Entry 7WRV (electron microscopy, 2.47 A resolution); this record covers chains C and U of the 3 polymer chains in the assembly.

[Chain C]
Molecule: Spike glycoprotein
Organism: Severe acute respiratory syndrome coronavirus 2
UniProtKB: P0DTC2 (SPIKE_SARS2); aligned to UniProt positions 1-1205 over residues 4-1208 (the alignment contains insertions or deletions, so no single offset holds)
Chain sequence (1205 residues; row label = number of the first residue in the row):
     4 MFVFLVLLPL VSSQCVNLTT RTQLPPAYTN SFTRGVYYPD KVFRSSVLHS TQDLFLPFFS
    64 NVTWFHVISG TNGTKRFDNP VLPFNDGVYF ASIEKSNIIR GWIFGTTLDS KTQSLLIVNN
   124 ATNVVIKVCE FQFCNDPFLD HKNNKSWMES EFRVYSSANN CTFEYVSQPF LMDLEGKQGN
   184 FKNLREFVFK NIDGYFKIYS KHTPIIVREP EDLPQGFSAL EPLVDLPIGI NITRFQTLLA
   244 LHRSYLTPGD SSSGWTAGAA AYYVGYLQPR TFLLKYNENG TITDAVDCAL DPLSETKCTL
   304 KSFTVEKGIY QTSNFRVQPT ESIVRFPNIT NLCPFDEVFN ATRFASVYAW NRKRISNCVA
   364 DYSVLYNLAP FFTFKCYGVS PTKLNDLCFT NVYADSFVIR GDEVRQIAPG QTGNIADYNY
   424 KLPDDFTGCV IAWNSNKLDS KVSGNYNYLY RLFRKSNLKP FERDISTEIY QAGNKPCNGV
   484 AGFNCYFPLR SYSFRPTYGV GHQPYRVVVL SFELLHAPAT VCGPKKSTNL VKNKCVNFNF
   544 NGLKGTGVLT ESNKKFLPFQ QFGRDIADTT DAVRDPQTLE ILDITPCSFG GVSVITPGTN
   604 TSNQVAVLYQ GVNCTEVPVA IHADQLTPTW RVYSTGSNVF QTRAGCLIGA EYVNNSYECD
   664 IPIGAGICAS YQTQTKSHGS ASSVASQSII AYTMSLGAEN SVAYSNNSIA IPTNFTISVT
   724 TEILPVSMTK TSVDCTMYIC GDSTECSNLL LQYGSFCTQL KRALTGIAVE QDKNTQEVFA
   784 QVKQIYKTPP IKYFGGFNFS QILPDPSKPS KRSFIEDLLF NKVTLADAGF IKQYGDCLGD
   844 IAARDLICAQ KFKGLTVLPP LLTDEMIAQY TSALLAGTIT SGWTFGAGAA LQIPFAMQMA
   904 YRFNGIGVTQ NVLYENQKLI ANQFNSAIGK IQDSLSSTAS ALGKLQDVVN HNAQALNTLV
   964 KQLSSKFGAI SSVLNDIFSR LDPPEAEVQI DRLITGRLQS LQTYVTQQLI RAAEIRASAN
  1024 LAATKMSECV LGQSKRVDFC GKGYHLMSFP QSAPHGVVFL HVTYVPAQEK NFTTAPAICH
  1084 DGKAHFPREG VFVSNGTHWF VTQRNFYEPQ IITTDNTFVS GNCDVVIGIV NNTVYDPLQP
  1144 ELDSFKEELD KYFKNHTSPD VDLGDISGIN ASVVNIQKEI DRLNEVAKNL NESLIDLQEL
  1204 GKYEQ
Unresolved in the structure: 4-330, 530-1208
Disulfides: Cys336-Cys361, Cys379-Cys432, Cys391-Cys525, Cys480-Cys488
Construct notes: variant Val70 (Ala67 in P0DTC2), Ile96 (Thr95 in P0DTC2), Asp143 (Gly142 in P0DTC2), Ile209 (Leu212 in P0DTC2), Asp339 (Gly in P0DTC2), Leu371 (Ser in P0DTC2), Pro373 (Ser in P0DTC2), Phe375 (Ser in P0DTC2), Asn417 (Lys in P0DTC2), Lys440 (Asn in P0DTC2), Ser446 (Gly in P0DTC2), Asn477 (Ser in P0DTC2), Lys478 (Thr in P0DTC2), Ala484 (Glu in P0DTC2), Arg493 (Gln in P0DTC2), Ser496 (Gly in P0DTC2), Arg498 (Gln in P0DTC2), Tyr501 (Asn in P0DTC2), His505 (Tyr in P0DTC2), Lys547 (Thr in P0DTC2), Gly614 (Asp in P0DTC2), Tyr655 (His in P0DTC2), Lys679 (Asn in P0DTC2), His681 (Pro in P0DTC2), Lys764 (Asn in P0DTC2), Tyr796 (Asp in P0DTC2), Lys856 (Asn in P0DTC2), His954 (Gln in P0DTC2), Lys969 (Asn in P0DTC2), Phe981 (Leu in P0DTC2); insertion (212-214); engineered mutation Gly682 (Arg in P0DTC2), Ser683 (Arg in P0DTC2), Ser685 (Arg in P0DTC2), Pro986 (Lys in P0DTC2), Pro987 (Val in P0DTC2)
Curated features (UniProtKB/Swiss-Prot):
  - glycosylation (N-linked (GlcNAc...) asparagine): Asn20 (complex), Asn64 (hybrid), Asn334 (complex), Asn606 (hybrid)

[Chain U]
Molecule: JMB2002 Fab heavy chain
Organism: Mus musculus
Notes: antibody fragment or engineered binder
Chain sequence (237 residues; numbered 1 to 237; the number before each row is that of its first residue):
     1 QVQLVQSGAE VKKPGSSVKV SCKASGGTFS SYAISWVRQA PGQGLEWMGR IIPIFGTANY
    61 AQKFQGRVTI TADESTSTAY MELSSLRSED TAVYYCASLA SYSSGWEDVF DIWGQGTMVT
   121 VSSASTKGPS VFPLAPSSKS TSGGTAALGC LVKDYFPEPV TVSWNSGALT SGVHTFPAVL
   181 QSSGLYSLSS VVTVPSSSLG TQTYICNVNH KPSNTKVDKK VEPKSCDKTH THHHHHH
Unresolved in the structure: 123-237
Disulfides: Cys22-Cys96

[Interface between chain C and chain U]
Pairs across the interface (28):
  Arg346(C) with Gly105(U), hydrogen bond (side chain-backbone); Trp106(U), hydrogen bond (side chain-backbone); Glu107(U), salt bridge
  Phe347(C) with Gly105(U)
  Ser349(C) with Ser104(U); Gly105(U), hydrogen bond (side chain-backbone)
  Tyr351(C) with Ser104(U)
  Lys444(C) with Asp108(U), salt bridge
  Ser446(C) with Arg50(U), hydrogen bond (backbone-side chain); Asn59(U)
  Gly447(C) with Arg50(U)
  Tyr449(C) with Arg50(U); Ile52(U), hydrophobic; Thr57(U), hydrogen bond; Ser101(U)
  Asn450(C) with Ser101(U), hydrogen bond; Ser103(U); Gly105(U), hydrogen bond (backbone-backbone); Trp106(U); Glu107(U)
  Leu452(C) with Phe55(U), hydrophobic; Tyr102(U), hydrophobic; Ser103(U)
  Phe490(C) with Ile54(U), hydrophobic; Tyr102(U)
  Leu492(C) with Phe55(U)
  Arg493(C) with Phe55(U)
  Ser494(C) with Phe55(U)
Also at the interface, not in a pair above, chain C (17 interface residues in all): Ala348, Ala352, Tyr451
Also at the interface, not in a pair above, chain U (15 interface residues in all): Ser30
The authors on this interface:
  - residue pairs: Leu452(C)-Tyr102(U)
  - epitope / paratope residues, chain C: Leu452(C)
  - epitope / paratope residues, chain U: Tyr102(U)

[Overview]
Chain C and chain U form an interface of 17 and 15 residues respectively, with 7 hydrogen bonds and 2 salt
bridges. Among the polar pairs are Arg346(C)-Glu107(U), Lys444(C)-Asp108(U) and Arg346(C)-Gly105(U). The paper
describes a contact between Leu452(C) and Tyr102(U). From the paper: epitope/paratope residues Leu452(C) and
Tyr102(U).
Chain C is Spike glycoprotein (Severe acute respiratory syndrome coronavirus 2) and chain U is JMB2002 Fab
heavy chain (Mus musculus); the structure, The interface of JMB2002 Fab binds to SARS-CoV-2 Omicron Variant S,
was determined by electron microscopy, deposited together with 7WPA, 7WPB, 7WPC, 7WPD, 7WPE and 7WPF.
